Entry 4FGD (X-ray diffraction, 2.60 A resolution); this record covers chain A.

== Chain A ==
Molecule: Tse1
From: Pseudomonas aeruginosa
UniProtKB: Q9I2Q1 (Q9I2Q1_PSEAE); numbering as in UniProt (aligned over 1-154)
Sequence (165 residues; each row starts with the number of its first residue):
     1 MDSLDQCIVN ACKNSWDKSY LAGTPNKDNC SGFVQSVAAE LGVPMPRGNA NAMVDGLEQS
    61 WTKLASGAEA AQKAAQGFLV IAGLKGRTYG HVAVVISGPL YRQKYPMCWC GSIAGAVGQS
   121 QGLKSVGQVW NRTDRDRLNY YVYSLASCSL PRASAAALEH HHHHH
Unresolved in the structure: 1-2, 151-165
Construct notes: expression tag (155-165)
Modified residues: Mse1 (selenomethionine); Mse45, Mse53, Mse107 (selenomethionine; parent Met)
Cystine bridges: Cys7-Cys148
UniProt features mapped onto this chain:
  - active site: Cys30 (Nucleophile), His91 (Proton acceptor)
  - mutagenesis: Cys30 (C30A: Complete loss of peptidoglycan degradation), His91 (H91A: Complete loss of peptidoglycan degradation), Cys110 (C110A: No loss of catalytic activity)

== Summary ==
From UniProt: active-site residues Cys30 and His91 and 3 mutagenesis sites.
Chain A is Tse1 (Pseudomonas aeruginosa); the structure, Structure of the effector protein Tse1 from
Pseudomonas aeruginosa, selenomethionine variant, was determined by X-ray diffraction (same publication as
4FGE and 4FGI).
